PDB entry 3ARF | X-ray diffraction, 2.90 A resolution | chains C and D of the 4 polymer chains in the assembly

Chain C:
Protein: NKT Valpha14-Jalpha18
Organism: Mus musculus
Sequence (207 residues; numbered 1 to 210; 3 numbers in that range are skipped by the numbering (no residue carries them; nothing is unmodelled there); the number before each row is that of its first residue):
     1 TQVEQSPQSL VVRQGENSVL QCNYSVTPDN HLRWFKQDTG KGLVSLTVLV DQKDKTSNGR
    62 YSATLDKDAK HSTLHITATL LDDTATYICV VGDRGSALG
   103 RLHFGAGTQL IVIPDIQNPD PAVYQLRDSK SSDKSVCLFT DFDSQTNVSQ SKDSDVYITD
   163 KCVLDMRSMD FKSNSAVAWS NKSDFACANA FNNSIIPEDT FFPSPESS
Unresolved in the structure: 185, 208-210
Disulfides: Cys22-Cys90, Cys139-Cys189
Ligand contacts: DB3 ((11Z,14E)-N-[(2S,3S,4R)-1-(alpha-D-galactopyranosyloxy)-3,4-dihydroxyoctadecan-2-yl]icosa-11,14-dienamide): Pro28, Asn30, Asp94, Arg95, Gly96
Reported in the primary citation:
  - binding site for DB3: Pro28, Asn30, Arg95, Gly96

Chain D:
Protein: Vbeta8.2
Organism: Mus musculus
Sequence (244 residues; row label = number of the first residue in the row; note: 3 numbers in that range are skipped by the numbering (no residue carries them; nothing is unmodelled there)):
     1 EAAVTQSPRN KVAVTGGKVT LSCNQTNNHN NMYWYRQDTG HGLRLIHYSY GAGSTEKGDI
    61 PDG
    65 YKASRPSQEN FSLILELATP SQTSVYFCAS GDAGGNYAE
   106 QFFGPGTRLT VLEDLKNVFP PEVAVFEPSE AEISHTQKAT LVCLATGFYP DHVELSWWVN
   166 GKEVHSGVCT DPQPLKEQPA LNDSRYALSS RLRVSATFWQ NPRNHFRCQV QFYGLSENDE
   226 WTQDRAKPVT QIVSAEAWGR AD
Unresolved in the structure: 1-3, 97-102
Disulfides: Cys23-Cys92, Cys148-Cys213

Interface between chain C and chain D:
Residue-residue contacts (82; chain C residue first):
  Arg33(C) - Glu103(D)  salt bridge
  Phe35(C) - Phe108(D)  hydrophobic
  Gln37(C) - Gln37(D)  hydrogen bond
  Gln37(C) - Phe91(D)
  Lys41(C) - Phe91(D)
  Lys41(C) - Pro110(D)
  Gly42(C) - Phe91(D)
  Gly42(C) - Gly109(D)
  Gly42(C) - Pro110(D)  hydrogen bond (backbone-backbone)
  Leu43(C) - Phe108(D)
  Ile89(C) - Gln37(D)
  Ala98(C) - Asn31(D)  hydrogen bond (backbone-side chain)
  Ala98(C) - Tyr50(D)
  Ala98(C) - Asp96(D)
  Leu99(C) - Tyr50(D)
  Arg103(C) - Leu45(D)
  Arg103(C) - Tyr48(D)
  Leu104(C) - Gln106(D)
  Phe106(C) - Tyr35(D)  hydrophobic
  Phe106(C) - Leu43(D)
  Phe106(C) - Phe108(D)  hydrophobic
  Gly107(C) - Gly42(D)
  Ala108(C) - Gly40(D)
  Ala108(C) - His41(D)
  Ala108(C) - Gly42(D)
  Asp122(C) - His140(D)  salt bridge
  Tyr126(C) - Ser134(D)
  Tyr126(C) - Ala136(D)
  Tyr126(C) - Glu137(D)
  Tyr126(C) - His140(D)
  Tyr126(C) - Thr141(D)
  Gln127(C) - Ser134(D)
  Leu128(C) - Phe131(D)
  Leu128(C) - Glu132(D)
  Leu128(C) - Thr145(D)
  Leu128(C) - Val147(D)  hydrophobic
  Arg129(C) - Phe131(D)
  Arg129(C) - Glu132(D)  hydrogen bond (backbone-backbone)
  Asp130(C) - Val130(D)
  Asp130(C) - Phe131(D)
  Ser131(C) - Val130(D)  hydrogen bond (backbone-backbone)
  Ser131(C) - Glu132(D)
  Ser131(C) - Glu241(D)  hydrogen bond (side chain-backbone)
  Ser131(C) - Ala242(D)
  Lys136(C) - Phe131(D)
  Ser137(C) - Phe131(D)
  Val138(C) - Phe131(D)  hydrophobic
  Leu140(C) - Thr145(D)
  Leu140(C) - Val147(D)  hydrophobic
  Thr142(C) - Arg198(D)
  Asp143(C) - Thr141(D)
  Asp143(C) - Arg198(D)  salt bridge
  Tyr159(C) - Glu182(D)  hydrogen bond (side chain-backbone)
  Ile160(C) - Leu180(D)
  Thr161(C) - Asp176(D)
  Thr161(C) - Ser194(D)
  Thr161(C) - Arg196(D)
  Asp162(C) - Asp176(D)
  Asp162(C) - Arg196(D)
  Cys164(C) - Cys174(D)  disulfide
  Cys164(C) - Thr175(D)  hydrogen bond (side chain-backbone)
  Cys164(C) - Arg196(D)
  Val165(C) - Cys174(D)
  Leu166(C) - Gly172(D)
  Leu166(C) - Cys174(D)  hydrophobic
  Leu166(C) - Arg198(D)
  Asp167(C) - Ser171(D)
  Asp167(C) - Gly172(D)  hydrogen bond (backbone-backbone)
  Met168(C) - Arg198(D)
  Arg169(C) - His170(D)
  Arg169(C) - Ser171(D)  hydrogen bond (backbone-side chain)
  Phe173(C) - Lys143(D)
  Phe173(C) - Arg198(D)
  Ser175(C) - Arg198(D)  hydrogen bond
  Ser177(C) - Arg196(D)  hydrogen bond (backbone-side chain)
  Ala178(C) - Arg196(D)
  Val179(C) - Val147(D)  hydrophobic
  Val179(C) - Arg196(D)
  Trp181(C) - Leu149(D)  hydrophobic
  Trp181(C) - Leu180(D)  hydrophobic
  Trp181(C) - Ala192(D)  hydrophobic
  Pro205(C) - Ala136(D)  hydrophobic
Also at the interface, not in a pair above, chain C (50 interface residues in all): Ser45, Gly100, Lys132, Ser156, Met171, Phe203
Also at the interface, not in a pair above, chain D (51 interface residues in all): Tyr33, Ala129, Pro133, Leu146, Thr151, Val173, Val199, Ser200
Disulfides between the chains: Cys164(C)-Cys174(D)

Overview:
Chain C and chain D form an interface of 50 and 51 residues respectively; the contacts include 1 disulfide
bond, 12 hydrogen bonds and 3 salt bridges. Among the polar pairs are Arg33(C)-Glu103(D), Asp122(C)-His140(D)
and Asp143(C)-Arg198(D). Ligands of chain C: compound DB3. From the paper: a binding site for DB3 at Pro28(C),
Asn30(C) and Arg95(C) among others.
Here chain C is NKT Valpha14-Jalpha18 and chain D is Vbeta8.2, both from Mus musculus. Entry 3ARF (Ternary
crystal structure of the mouse NKT TCR-CD1d-C20:2) was determined by X-ray diffraction, deposited together
with 3ARB, 3ARD, 3ARE and 3ARG.
